Entry 7KT2 (X-ray diffraction, 1.50 A resolution); this record covers chains A and P of the 4 polymer chains in the assembly.

[Chain A]
Protein: DNA-directed DNA/RNA polymerase mu
From: Homo sapiens
Notes: EC 2.7.7.7
UniProt: Q9NP87 (DPOLM_HUMAN); residue numbers follow UniProt; this construct covers 127-397, 410-494
Amino-acid sequence (356 residues; numbered 127 to 494; 12 numbers in that range are skipped by the numbering (no residue carries them; nothing is unmodelled there); the number before each row is that of its first residue):
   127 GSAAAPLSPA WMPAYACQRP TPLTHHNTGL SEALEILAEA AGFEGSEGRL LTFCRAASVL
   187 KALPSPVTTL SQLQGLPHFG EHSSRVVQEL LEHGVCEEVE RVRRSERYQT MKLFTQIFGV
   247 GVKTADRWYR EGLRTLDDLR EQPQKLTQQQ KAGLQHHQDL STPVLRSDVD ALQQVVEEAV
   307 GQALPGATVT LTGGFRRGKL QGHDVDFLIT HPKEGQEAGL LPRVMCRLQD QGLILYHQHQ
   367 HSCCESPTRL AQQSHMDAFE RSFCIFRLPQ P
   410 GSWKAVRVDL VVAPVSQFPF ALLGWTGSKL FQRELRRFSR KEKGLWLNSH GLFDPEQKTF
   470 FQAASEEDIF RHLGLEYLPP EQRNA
Unresolved in the structure: 127-137, 365-384
Glycans and other covalent adducts: 2,3-dihydroxy-1,4-dithiobutane (DTT) linked to Cys180
Differences from the reference sequence: conflict Ser128 (Pro in Q9NP87), Ala129 (Arg in Q9NP87), Ala130 (Lys in Q9NP87), Ala131 (Gly in Q9NP87), Gly410 (Pro in Q9NP87)
Bound ions: Mn2+ site 1: His208 (shared with 1 residue of chain D); Mn2+ site 2 near His219 (its only coordinating residue here); Na+: Thr241, Ile243, Val246 (shared with DT3(P) of chain P); Mn2+ site 3: Asp330, Asp332 (together with 2'-deoxyguanosine-5'-triphosphate) (shared with DG5(P) of chain P); Mn2+ site 4: Asp330, Asp332, Asp418 (shared with DA4(P), DG5(P) of chain P); Mn2+ site 5 near Glu386 (its only coordinating residue here)
Ligand contacts: 2'-deoxyguanosine-5'-triphosphate (DGT): Gln242, His283, Leu286, Ser287, Gly319, Gly320, Arg323, Lys325, Gly328, His329, Asp330, Asp332
Swiss-Prot annotation at these positions:
  - region: Arg323 to Asp332 (Involved in ssDNA binding)
  - binding site (Mg(2+)): Asp330, Asp332, Asp418
  - site: Gly433 (Responsible for the low discrimination between dNTP and rNTP)
Reported in the primary citation:
  - mutagenesis - K438D (37- and 23-fold): decreased catalytic activity on 2'-deoxyguanosine-5'-triphosphate
  - mutagenesis - K438D: unchanged catalytic activity on presence of Mn2+
  - mutagenesis - R445A: increased catalytic activity on dGTP misinsertion
  - mutagenesis - K438D: decreased catalytic activity on Mg2+-dependent dGTP:At
  - mutagenesis - K438D (23-fold): decreased catalytic activity on :Ct insertion

[Chain P]
Molecule: 5-nt DNA strand
Sequence (5 nucleotides; numbered 1 to 5; the number before each row is that of its first residue):
     1 CGTAG
Bound ions: Na+: DT3 (shared with Thr241(A), Ile243(A), Val246(A) of chain A); Mn2+ site 1: DA4, DG5 (shared with Asp330(A), Asp332(A), Asp418(A) of chain A); Mn2+ site 2: DG5 (together with 2'-deoxyguanosine-5'-triphosphate) (shared with Asp330(A), Asp332(A) of chain A)

[Chain A / chain P interface]
Pairs across the interface (31):
  Ile243(A) - DT3(P)  phosphate contact
  Phe244(A) - DT3(P)  sugar contact
  Gly245(A) - DG2(P)  phosphate contact
  Gly245(A) - DT3(P)  hydrogen bond to the phosphate
  Val246(A) - DG2(P)  hydrogen bond to the phosphate
  Val246(A) - DT3(P)  hydrogen bond to the phosphate
  Gly247(A) - DG2(P)  hydrogen bond to the phosphate
  Gly247(A) - DT3(P)  phosphate contact
  Lys249(A) - DC1(P)  phosphate contact
  Lys249(A) - DG2(P)  phosphate contact
  Thr250(A) - DC1(P)  hydrogen bond to the phosphate
  Thr250(A) - DG2(P)  hydrogen bond to the phosphate
  Gln275(A) - DG2(P)  sugar contact
  Gly319(A) - DG5(P)  phosphate contact
  Arg323(A) - DG5(P)  hydrogen bond to the phosphate
  Asp330(A) - DG5(P)  phosphate contact
  Asp332(A) - DA4(P)  phosphate contact
  Asp332(A) - DG5(P)  phosphate contact
  Arg387(A) - DA4(P)  base contact
  Phe389(A) - DT3(P)  sugar contact
  Phe389(A) - DA4(P)  sugar contact
  Arg416(A) - DT3(P)  phosphate contact
  Arg416(A) - DA4(P)  salt bridge to the phosphate
  Asp418(A) - DA4(P)  sugar contact
  Gly433(A) - DG5(P)  sugar contact
  Trp434(A) - DA4(P)  sugar contact
  Trp434(A) - DG5(P)  sugar contact
  Thr435(A) - DG5(P)  phosphate contact
  Gly436(A) - DG5(P)  hydrogen bond to the phosphate
  Lys438(A) - DG5(P)  base contact
  Arg445(A) - DG5(P)  base contact
Other interface residues (no listed pair), chain A (25 interface residues in all): Val248, Ser437, Gln441

[Overview]
25 residues of chain A and 5 residues of chain P are in contact, with 8 hydrogen bonds and 1 salt bridge.
Among the polar pairs are Gly245(A)-DT3(P), Val246(A)-DG2(P) and Val246(A)-DT3(P). From the paper: K438D of
chain A reduces catalytic activity on 2'-deoxyguanosine-5'-triphosphate; R445A of chain A increases catalytic
activity on dGTP misinsertion.
Chain A is DNA-directed DNA/RNA polymerase mu (Homo sapiens) and chain P is a 5-nt DNA strand; the structure,
DNA Polymerase Mu, dGTP:At Product State Ternary Complex, 50 mM Mn2+ (225min), was determined by X-ray
diffraction (same publication as 7KSS, 7KST, 7KSU, 7KSV, 7KSW, 7KSX and 25 further entries).
